Entry 7THS (X-ray diffraction, 1.80 A resolution); this record covers chain A.

== Chain A ==
Name: Plasminogen
From: Homo sapiens
Notes: EC 3.4.21.7
Reference sequence: P00747 (PLMN_HUMAN); residues 542-791 here correspond to UniProt positions 561-810 (UniProt number = residue number + 19)
Amino-acid sequence (250 residues; row label = number of the first residue in the row):
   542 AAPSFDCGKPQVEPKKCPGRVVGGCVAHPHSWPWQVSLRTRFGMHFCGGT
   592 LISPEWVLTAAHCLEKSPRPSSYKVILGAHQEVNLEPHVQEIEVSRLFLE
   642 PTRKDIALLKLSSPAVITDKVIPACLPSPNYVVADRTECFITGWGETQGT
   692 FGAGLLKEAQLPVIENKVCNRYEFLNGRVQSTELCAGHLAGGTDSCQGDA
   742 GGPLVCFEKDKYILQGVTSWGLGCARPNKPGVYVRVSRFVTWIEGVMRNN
Not modelled in the structure: 542-546, 561
Construct notes: engineered mutation Ala741 (Ser760 in P00747)
Disulfides: Cys548-Cys666, Cys558-Cys566, Cys588-Cys604, Cys680-Cys747, Cys710-Cys726, Cys737-Cys765
Residues lining bound ligands: I5Y ((6S,9R,20R,23S)-N-{[4-(aminomethyl)phenyl]methyl}-20-[(benzenesulfonyl)amino]-3,13,21-trioxo-2,6,9,14,22-pentaazatetracyclo[23.2.2.2~6,9~.2~15,18~]tritriaconta-1(27),15,17,25,28,30-hexaene-23-carboxamide): His603, Asp646, Arg719, Asp735, Ser736, Cys737, Gln738, Ala741, Thr759, Ser760, Trp761, Gly762, Leu763, Gly764, Cys765, Gly772, Tyr774
UniProt features mapped onto this chain:
  - active site (Charge relay system): His603, Asp646
  - site: Arg561, Val562 (Cleavage)
  - modified residue (Phosphoserine): Ser578, Ser669

== Summary ==
Chain A binds compound I5Y. From UniProt: active-site residues His603 and Asp646.
Chain A is Plasminogen (Homo sapiens); the structure, Macrocyclic plasmin inhibitor, was determined by X-ray
diffraction together with 7UAH from the same study.
